PDB entry 5TTC | X-ray diffraction, 1.40 A resolution | chain A

[Chain A]
Protein: Matrix protein 2
UniProt: Q0HD59 (M2_I40A0); numbering as in UniProt (aligned over 22-46)
Sequence (27 residues; numbered 21 to 47; the number before each row is that of its first residue):
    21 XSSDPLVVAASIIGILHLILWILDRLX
Construct notes: acetylation (21); amidation (47)
Modified residues: ACE (acetyl group) at position 21; NH2 (amino group) at position 47
Metal / ion sites: Ca2+ site 1 near Ser22 (its only coordinating residue here); Ca2+ site 2 near Asp24 (its only coordinating residue here)
Curated features (UniProtKB/Swiss-Prot):
  - site: His37 (Essential for channel activity, possibly by being protonated during channel activation, and by forming the channel gate and the selective filter), Trp41 (Seems to be involved in pH gating)

[In short]
Chain A is Matrix protein 2; the structure, XFEL structure of influenza A M2 wild type TM domain at high pH in
the lipidic ..., was determined by X-ray diffraction, deposited together with 5UM1 and 5JOO.
